Entry 9H8G (electron microscopy, 2.09 A resolution); this record covers chains A and E of the 13 polymer chains in the assembly.

[Chain A]
Molecule: 16S rRNA fragment
Source organism: Escherichia coli
Sequence (1541 nucleotides; each row starts with the number of its first residue; note: 1 number in that range is skipped by the numbering (no residue carries it; nothing is unmodelled there)):
     1 AAAUUGAAGA GUUUGAUCAU GGCUCAGAUU GAACGCUGGC GGCAGGCCUA ACACAUGCAA
    61 GUCGAACGGU AACAGGAAGA AGCUUGCUUC UUUGCUGACG AGUGGCGGAC GGGUGAGUAA
   121 UGUCUGGGAA ACUGCCUGAU GGAGGGGGAU AACUACUGGA AACGGUAGCU AAUACCGCAU
   181 AACGUCGCAA GACCAAAGAG GGGGACCUUC GGGCCUCUUG CCAUCGGAUG UGCCCAGAUG
   241 GGAUUAGCUA GUAGGUGGGG UAACGGCUCA CCUAGGCGAC GAUCCCUAGC UGGUCUGAGA
   301 GGAUGACCAG CCACACUGGA ACUGAGACAC GGUCCAGACU CCUACGGGAG GCAGCAGUGG
   361 GGAAUAUUGC ACAAUGGGCG CAAGCCUGAU GCAGCCAUGC CGCGUGUAUG AAGAAGGCCU
   421 UCGGGUUGUA AAGUACUUUC AGCGGGGAGG AAGGGAGUAA AGUUAAUACC UUUGCUCAUU
   481 GACGUUACCC GCAGAAGAAG CACCGGCUAA CUCCGUGCCA GCAGCCXCGG UAAUACGGAG
   541 GGUGCAAGCG UUAAUCGGAA UUACUGGGCG UAAAGCGCAC GCAGGCGGUU UGUUAAGUCA
   601 GAUGUGAAAU CCCCGGGCUC AACCUGGGAA CUGCAUCUGA UACUGGCAAG CUUGAGUCUC
   661 GUAGAGGGGG GUAGAAUUCC AGGUGUAGCG GUGAAAUGCG UAGAGAUCUG GAGGAAUACC
   721 GGUGGCGAAG GCGGCCCCCU GGACGAAGAC UGACGCUCAG GUGCGAAAGC GUGGGGAGCA
   781 AACAGGAUUA GAUACCCUGG UAGUCCACGC CGUAAACGAU GUCGACUUGG AGGUUGUGCC
   841 CUUGAGGCGU GGCUUCCGGA GCUAACGCGU UAAGUCGACC GCCUGGGGAG UACGGCCGCA
   901 AGGUUAAAAC UCAAAUGAAU UGACGGGGGC
   932 CCGCACAAGC GGUGGAGCAU GUGGUUUAAU UCGAUGXAAC GCGAAGAACC UUACCUGGUC
   992 UUGACAUCCA CGGAAGUUUU CAGAGAUGAG AAUGUGCCUU CGGGAACCGU GAGACAGGUG
  1052 CUGCAUGGCU GUCGUCAGCU CGUGUUGUGA AAUGUUGGGU UAAGUCCCGC AACGAGCGCA
  1112 ACCCUUAUCC UUUGUUGCCA GCGGUCCGGC CGGGAACUCA AAGGAGACUG CCAGUGAUAA
  1172 ACUGGAGGAA GGUGGGGAUG ACGUCAAGUC AUCAUGGCCC UUACGACCAG GGCUACACAC
  1232 GUGCUACAAU GGCGCAUACA AAGAGAAGCG ACCUCGCGAG AGCAAGCGGA CCUCAUAAAG
  1292 UGCGUCGUAG UCCGGAUUGG AGUCUGCAAC UCGACUCCAU GAAGUCGGAA UCGCUAGUAA
  1352 UCGUGGAUCA GAAUGCCACG GUGAAUACGU UCCCGGCCUU GUACACACCG CCCGUXACAC
  1412 CAUGGGAGUG GGUUGCAAAA GAAGUAGGUA GCUUAACCUU CGGGAGGGCG CUUACCACUU
  1472 UGUGAUUCAU GACUGGGGUG AAGUCGUAAC AAGGUAACCG UAGGGGAACC UGCGGUUGGA
  1532 UCACCUCCUU A
Unresolved in the structure: 932-1386, 1535-1542
Modified / non-standard residues: PSU (pseudouridine-5'-monophosphate) at position 516, G7M (N7-methyl-guanosine-5'-monophosphate) at position 527, 2MG (2N-methylguanosine-5'-monophosphate) at position 967, 5MC (5-methylcytidine-5'-monophosphate) at position 968, 2MG (2N-methylguanosine-5'-monophosphate) at position 1208, 4OC (4n,o2'-methylcytidine-5'-monophosphate) at position 1402, 5MC (5-methylcytidine-5'-monophosphate) at position 1407, UR3 (3-methyluridine-5'-monophoshate) at position 1498, 2MG (2N-methylguanosine-5'-monophosphate) at position 1516, MA6 (6N-dimethyladenosine-5'-monophoshate) at position 1518, MA6 (6N-dimethyladenosine-5'-monophoshate) at position 1519
Metal / ion sites: Mg2+ site 1: A8, A298; K+ site 1: G11, U12, G21, G22; K+ site 2: U12, C526, G7M_527, A914; Mg2+ site 2: U13, U14; Mg2+ site 3 near G21 (its only coordinating residue here); Mg2+ site 4: C48, G115; Mg2+ site 5 near A53 (its only coordinating residue here); Mg2+ site 6 near U56 (its only coordinating residue here); Mg2+ site 7: A59, U387; K+ site 3: G61, U62, G104, G105; Mg2+ site 8 near G100 (its only coordinating residue here); K+ site 4: G107, G108, G326; 43 more Mg2+ sites not listed; 27 more K+ sites not listed
Residues lining bound ligands: A1IC4 ((2S,3S)-2-[[(2S)-2-[[(2S,4S)-5-aminocarbonyloxy-4-oxidanyl-2-[[(2S,3R)-3-oxidanylpiperidin-2-yl]carbonylamino]pentanoyl]amino]-3-(1H-imidazol-4-yl)propanoyl]amino]-3-(2-chloranyl-1H-imidazol-4-yl)-3-oxidanyl-propanoic acid): U692, G693, U788, U789, G791, A792, A794, C795, C796, U1506
What the authors report for this chain:
  - binding site for A1IC4: G693, U788 to G791, A794 to C796, U1506
  - conformationally variable residues: U793
  - contacts within the chain: G926-G1505 (pi stacking)

[Chain E]
Name: Small ribosomal subunit protein uS5
Source organism: Escherichia coli
Reference sequence: P0A7W1 (RS5_ECOLI); residues 1-167 here = UniProt positions 1-167
Sequence (167 residues; row label = number of the first residue in the row):
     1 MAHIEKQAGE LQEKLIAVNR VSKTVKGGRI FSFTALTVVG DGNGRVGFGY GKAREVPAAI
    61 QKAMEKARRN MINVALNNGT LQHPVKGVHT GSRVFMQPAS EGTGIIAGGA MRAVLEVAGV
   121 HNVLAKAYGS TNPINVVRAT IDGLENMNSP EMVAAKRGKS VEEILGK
Unresolved in the structure: 1-9, 166-167
Swiss-Prot annotation at these positions:
  - modified residue: Ala2 (N-acetylalanine)
  - natural variant: Arg20 (R20L: In strain: SPCR9), Val21 (V21E: In strain: SPCR7), Ser22 (S22P: In strain: SPCR13 and SPCR15), Gly104 (G104R: In strain: N-660), Arg112 (R112G: In strain: NEA-314; R112L: In strain: N-421 and D-1023; R112S: In strain: NEA-319), Glu151 (E151S: In strain: B), Glu162 to Lys167 (sequence variant, change not given here; In strain: 0-1)
  - mutagenesis: Arg20 to Arg29 (No effect on mRNA unwinding ability of the ribosome)

[Chain A / chain E interface]
Residue-residue contacts (51; chain A residue first):
  U5(A) with Ser100(E), base contact
  G6(A) with Ala99(E), base contact; Ser100(E), hydrogen bond to the base; Thr103(E), hydrogen bond to the base; Leu124(E), base contact
  A7(A) with Phe95(E), base contact; Gln97(E), hydrogen bond to the base; Leu124(E), phosphate contact; Ala125(E), hydrogen bond to the sugar; Tyr128(E), base contact
  A8(A) with Ile106(E), base contact; Ala107(E), sugar contact; Gly108(E), hydrogen bond to the sugar; Arg112(E), hydrogen bond to the base; Ala125(E), sugar contact; Lys126(E), sugar contact
  G9(A) with Lys126(E), salt bridge to the phosphate; Ala127(E), hydrogen bond to the phosphate
  A10(A) with Thr131(E), hydrogen bond to the phosphate
  G15(A) with Ser22(E), hydrogen bond to the sugar; Lys23(E), base contact; Thr24(E), base contact; Arg29(E), hydrogen bond to the sugar
  A16(A) with Val21(E), sugar contact; Ser22(E), hydrogen bond to the sugar
  U17(A) with Asn19(E), hydrogen bond to the phosphate
  C18(A) with Thr90(E), sugar contact; Asn132(E), hydrogen bond to the phosphate; Ile134(E), phosphate contact; Asn135(E), phosphate contact
  A19(A) with Thr90(E), phosphate contact; Ser130(E), hydrogen bond to the phosphate; Asn132(E), hydrogen bond to the phosphate; Asn135(E), phosphate contact
  U20(A) with Ser130(E), phosphate contact
  A559(A) with Lys126(E), salt bridge to the phosphate
  A560(A) with Arg93(E), base contact; Tyr128(E), stacking on the base
  A864(A) with Thr90(E), sugar contact
  U921(A) with Lys23(E), hydrogen bond to the sugar; Thr24(E), hydrogen bond to the sugar
  G922(A) with Lys23(E), phosphate contact; Thr24(E), sugar contact; Val25(E), hydrogen bond to the sugar; Lys26(E), sugar contact
  A923(A) with Lys26(E), phosphate contact
  A1396(A) with Arg29(E), hydrogen bond to the phosphate
  C1397(A) with Arg29(E), salt bridge to the phosphate
  A1398(A) with Thr24(E), base contact; Val25(E), hydrogen bond to the base; Lys26(E), base contact
Also at the interface, not in a pair above, chain A (22 interface residues in all): G558
Also at the interface, not in a pair above, chain E (33 interface residues in all): Arg20, Gly28, Gly91, Gly129

[In short]
Chain A and chain E form an interface of 22 and 33 residues respectively, with 20 hydrogen bonds, 3 salt
bridges and 1 aromatic stacking contact. Polar contacts include G6(A)-Ser100(E), G6(A)-Thr103(E) and
A7(A)-Gln97(E). The paper reports a binding site for A1IC4 at G693(A), U788(A) and A794(A) among others;
conformational variability at U793(A).
Chain A is 16S rRNA fragment and chain E is Small ribosomal subunit protein uS5, both from Escherichia coli;
the structure, Complex 5 30S-GE81112, was determined by electron microscopy (same publication as 9H9H, 9H9I,
9H9J, 9H9K, 9H9L, 9H9M and 9H9N).
